6RH3 - chains D and E of the 8 polymer chains in the assembly; structure by electron microscopy, 3.60 A resolution.

# Chain D
Protein: DNA-directed RNA polymerase subunit beta'
Source organism: Escherichia coli K-12
Notes: EC 2.7.7.6
Reference sequence: P0A8T7 (RPOC_ECOLI); residue numbers follow UniProt; this construct covers 1-1407
Chain sequence (1407 residues; numbered 1 to 1407; the number before each row is that of its first residue):
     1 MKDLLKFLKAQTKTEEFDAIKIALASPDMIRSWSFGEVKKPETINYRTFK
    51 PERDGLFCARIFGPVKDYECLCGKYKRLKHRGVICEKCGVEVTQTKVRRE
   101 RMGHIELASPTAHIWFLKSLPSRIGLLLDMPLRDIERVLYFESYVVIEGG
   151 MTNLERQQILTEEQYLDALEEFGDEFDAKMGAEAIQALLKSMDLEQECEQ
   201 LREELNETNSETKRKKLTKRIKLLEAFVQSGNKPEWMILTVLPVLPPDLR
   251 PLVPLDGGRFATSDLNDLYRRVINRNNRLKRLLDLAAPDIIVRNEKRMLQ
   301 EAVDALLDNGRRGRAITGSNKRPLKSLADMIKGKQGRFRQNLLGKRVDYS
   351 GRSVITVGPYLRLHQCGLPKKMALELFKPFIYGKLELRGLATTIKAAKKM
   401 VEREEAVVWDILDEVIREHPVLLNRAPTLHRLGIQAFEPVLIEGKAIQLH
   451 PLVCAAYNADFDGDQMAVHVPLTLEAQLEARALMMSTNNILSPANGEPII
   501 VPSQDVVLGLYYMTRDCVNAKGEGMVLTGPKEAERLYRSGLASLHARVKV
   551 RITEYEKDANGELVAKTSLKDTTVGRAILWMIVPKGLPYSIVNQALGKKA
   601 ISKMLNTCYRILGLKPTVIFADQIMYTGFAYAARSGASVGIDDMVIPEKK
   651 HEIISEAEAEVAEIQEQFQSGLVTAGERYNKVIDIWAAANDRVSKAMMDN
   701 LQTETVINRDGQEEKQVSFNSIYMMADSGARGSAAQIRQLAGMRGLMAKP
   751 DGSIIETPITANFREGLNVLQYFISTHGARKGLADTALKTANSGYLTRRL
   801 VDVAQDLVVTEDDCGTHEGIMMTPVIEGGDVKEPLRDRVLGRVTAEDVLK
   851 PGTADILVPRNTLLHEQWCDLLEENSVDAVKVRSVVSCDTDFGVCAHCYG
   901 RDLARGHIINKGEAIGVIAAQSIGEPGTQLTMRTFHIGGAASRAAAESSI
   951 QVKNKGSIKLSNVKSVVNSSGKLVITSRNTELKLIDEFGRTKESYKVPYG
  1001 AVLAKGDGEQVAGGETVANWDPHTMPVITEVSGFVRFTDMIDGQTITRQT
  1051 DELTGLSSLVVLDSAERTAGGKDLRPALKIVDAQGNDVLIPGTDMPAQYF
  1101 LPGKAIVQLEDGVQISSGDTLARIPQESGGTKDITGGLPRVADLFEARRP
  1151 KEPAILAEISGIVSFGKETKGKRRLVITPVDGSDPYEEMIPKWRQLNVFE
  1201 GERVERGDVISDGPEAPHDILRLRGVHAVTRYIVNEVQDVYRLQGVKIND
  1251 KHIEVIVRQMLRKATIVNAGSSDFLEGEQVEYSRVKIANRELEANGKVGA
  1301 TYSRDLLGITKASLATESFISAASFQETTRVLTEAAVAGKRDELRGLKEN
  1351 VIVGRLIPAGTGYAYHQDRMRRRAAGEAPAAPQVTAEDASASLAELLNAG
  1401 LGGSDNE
Disordered / not traced: 1-15, 1374-1407
Metal / ion sites: Zn2+ site 1: Cys-70, Cys-72, Cys-85, Cys-88; Mg2+: Asp-460, Asp-462 (together with CTP); Zn2+ site 2: Cys-814, Cys-888, Cys-895, Cys-898
Small-molecule neighbours: CTP (cytidine-5'-triphosphate): Arg-425, Pro-427, Asn-458, Asp-460, Asp-462, Gln-929, Met-932, Phe-935, His-936
Swiss-Prot annotation at these positions:
  - binding site (Zn(2+)): Cys-70, Cys-72, Cys-85, Cys-88, Cys-814, Cys-888, Cys-895, Cys-898
  - binding site (Mg(2+)): Asp-460, Asp-462, Asp-464
  - modified residue: Lys-983 (N6-acetyllysine)
  - mutagenesis: Gln-504 (Q504P: Resistant to antibiotics salinamide A and B), Asn-690 (N690D: Resistant to antibiotics salinamide A and B), Met-697 (M697V: Resistant to antibiotics salinamide A and B), Ala-735 (A735T: Resistant to antibiotics salinamide A and B), Arg-738 (R738C/H/P/S: Resistant to antibiotics salinamide A and B), Ala-748 (A748E: Resistant to antibiotics salinamide A and B), Pro-758 (P758S/T: Resistant to antibiotics salinamide A and B), Phe-763 (F763C: Resistant to antibiotics salinamide A and B), Ser-775 (S775A: Resistant to antibiotics salinamide A and B), Ala-779 (A779T/V: Resistant to antibiotics salinamide A and B), Arg-780 (R780C: Resistant to antibiotics salinamide A and B), Gly-782 (G782A/C: Resistant to antibiotics salinamide A and B), 1 further mutagenesis entry in UniProt

# Chain E
Protein: DNA-directed RNA polymerase subunit omega
Source organism: Escherichia coli K-12
Notes: EC 2.7.7.6
Reference sequence: L4IY67 (L4IY67_ECOLX); numbering as in UniProt (aligned over 2-74)
Chain sequence (73 residues; numbered 2 to 74; the number before each row is that of its first residue):
     2 ARVTVQDAVEKIGNRFDLVLVAARRARQMQVGGKDPLVPEENDKTTVIAL
    52 REIEEGLINNQILDVRERQEQQE

# How chain D and chain E interact
Pairs across the interface (37):
  His-364(D) with Val-4(E)
  Glu-414(D) with Lys-45(E), hydrogen bond (backbone-side chain)
  Arg-417(D) with Glu-42(E), hydrogen bond (side chain-backbone); Asn-43(E); Asp-44(E), salt bridge
  Glu-418(D) with Asp-44(E); Val-48(E)
  Glu-438(D) with Arg-3(E)
  Thr-473(D) with Arg-28(E)
  Leu-474(D) with Ala-27(E), hydrophobic; Gln-31(E); Thr-47(E)
  Glu-475(D) with Ala-24(E); Arg-28(E), salt bridge
  Gln-477(D) with Thr-47(E)
  Leu-478(D) with Ala-23(E); Ala-24(E); Thr-47(E); Leu-51(E), hydrophobic
  Arg-481(D) with Arg-3(E); Val-6(E); Val-48(E); Leu-51(E)
  Ala-482(D) with Arg-16(E)
  Leu-483(D) with Arg-16(E); Phe-17(E), hydrophobic
  Thr-487(D) with Val-4(E); Thr-5(E)
  Asn-488(D) with Arg-16(E), hydrogen bond
  Leu-614(D) with Gln-7(E)
  Lys-615(D) with Thr-5(E); Asp-8(E), salt bridge
  Arg-905(D) with Arg-16(E)
  Asn-910(D) with Asn-15(E), hydrogen bond (side chain-backbone)
  Gly-1360(D) with Phe-17(E)
  Thr-1361(D) with Leu-21(E)
  Ala-1364(D) with Leu-21(E), hydrophobic
Interface residues without a listed pair, chain D (26 interface residues in all): Val-415, Glu-479, Met-485, Glu-913
Interface residues without a listed pair, chain E (26 interface residues in all): Gly-14, Leu-19, Val-20, Thr-46

# In short
Chain D and chain E each contribute 26 residues to their interface; the contacts include 4 hydrogen bonds and
3 salt bridges. Polar pairs include Arg-417(D)/Asp-44(E), Glu-475(D)/Arg-28(E) and Lys-615(D)/Asp-8(E).
Ligands of chain D: CTP.
Chain D is DNA-directed RNA polymerase subunit beta' and chain E is DNA-directed RNA polymerase subunit omega,
both from Escherichia coli K-12; the structure, Cryo-EM structure of E. coli RNA polymerase elongation complex
bound to CTP substrate, was determined by electron microscopy (same publication as 6RI7, 6RI9, 6RIN and 6RIP).
